PDB entry 8VAL | electron microscopy, 3.70 A resolution | chains A and I of the 9 polymer chains in the assembly

== Chain A ==
Name: DNA polymerase III subunit delta
Source organism: Escherichia coli
UniProtKB: P28630 (HOLA_ECOLI); residues 1-343 here = UniProt positions 1-343
Sequence (343 residues; row label = number of the first residue in the row):
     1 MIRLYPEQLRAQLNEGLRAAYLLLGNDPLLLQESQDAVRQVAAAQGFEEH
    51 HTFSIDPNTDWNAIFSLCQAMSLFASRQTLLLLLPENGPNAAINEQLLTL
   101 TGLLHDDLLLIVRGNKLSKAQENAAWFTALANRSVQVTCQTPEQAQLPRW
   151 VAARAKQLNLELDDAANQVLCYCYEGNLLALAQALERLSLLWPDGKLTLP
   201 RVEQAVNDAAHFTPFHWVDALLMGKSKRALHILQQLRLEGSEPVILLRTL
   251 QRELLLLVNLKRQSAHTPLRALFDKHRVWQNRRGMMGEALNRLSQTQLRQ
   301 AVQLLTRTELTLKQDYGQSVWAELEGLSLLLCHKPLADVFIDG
Reported in the primary citation:
  - binding site for the 20-nt DNA strand: Tyr316

== Chain I ==
Molecule: 30-nt DNA strand
Sequence (30 nucleotides; each row starts with the number of its first residue):
     1 TTTTTTTTTTTATGTACTCGTAGTGTCTGC
Unresolved in the structure: 1-4

== Chain A / chain I interface ==
Pairs across the interface - 18 pairs, chain A then chain I:
  Pro214(A) with DT8(I), base contact
  Phe215(A) with DT7(I), base contact; DT8(I), base contact
  Glu242(A) with DT9(I), base contact
  Val244(A) with DT9(I), sugar contact; DT10(I), phosphate contact
  Ile245(A) with DT8(I), base contact; DT9(I), hydrogen bond to the sugar
  Arg248(A) with DT8(I), phosphate contact; DT9(I), phosphate contact; DT10(I), salt bridge to the phosphate
  Thr249(A) with DT8(I), hydrogen bond to the base
  Arg252(A) with DT7(I), hydrogen bond to the phosphate; DT8(I), salt bridge to the phosphate
  Trp279(A) with DT5(I), hydrogen bond to the base
  Asn281(A) with DT5(I), hydrogen bond to the base
  Lys313(A) with DT10(I), sugar contact
  Tyr316(A) with DT11(I), base contact
Other interface residues (no listed pair), chain A (15 interface residues in all): Lys119, Arg282, Leu312
Other interface residues (no listed pair), chain I (7 interface residues in all): DT6

== Overview ==
15 residues of chain A face 7 of chain I across their interface; the contacts include 5 hydrogen bonds and 2
salt bridges. Among the polar pairs are Thr249(A)-DT8(I), Trp279(A)-DT5(I) and Asn281(A)-DT5(I). The paper
reports a binding site for the 20-nt DNA strand at Tyr316(A).
Here chain A is DNA polymerase III subunit delta (Escherichia coli) and chain I is a 30-nt DNA strand. Entry
8VAL (Structure of the E. coli clamp loader bound to the beta clamp in a Open-DNAp/t conformation) was
determined by electron microscopy together with 8VAM, 8VAN, 8VAP, 8VAQ, 8VAR, 8VAS and 8VAT from the same
study.
